8V7L - chains A and J of the 11 polymer chains in the assembly; structure by electron microscopy, 2.90 A resolution.

# Chain A
Molecule: Histone H3.2
From: Xenopus laevis
UniProt: P84233 (H32_XENLA); residues 1-135 here correspond to UniProt positions 2-136 (UniProt number = residue number + 1)
Amino-acid sequence (135 residues; numbered 1 to 135; the number before each row is that of its first residue):
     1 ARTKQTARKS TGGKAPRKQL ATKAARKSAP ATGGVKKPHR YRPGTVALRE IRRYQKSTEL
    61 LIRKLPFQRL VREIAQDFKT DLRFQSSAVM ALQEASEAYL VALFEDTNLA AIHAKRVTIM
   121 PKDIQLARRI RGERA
Unresolved in the structure: 1-40, 134-135
Construct notes: engineered mutation Ala102 (Gly103 in P84233), Ala110 (Cys111 in P84233)
Curated features (UniProtKB/Swiss-Prot):
  - modified residue: Arg2 (Asymmetric dimethylarginine), Thr3 (Phosphothreonine), Lys4 (Allysine), Gln5 (5-glutamyl dopamine), Thr6 (Phosphothreonine), Arg8 (Citrulline), Lys9 (N6,N6,N6-trimethyllysine), Ser10 (ADP-ribosylserine), Thr11 (Phosphothreonine), Lys14 (N6-(2-hydroxyisobutyryl)lysine), Arg17 (Asymmetric dimethylarginine), Lys18 (N6-(2-hydroxyisobutyryl)lysine), Lys23 (N6-(2-hydroxyisobutyryl)lysine), Arg26 (Citrulline), Lys27 (N6,N6,N6-trimethyllysine), Ser28 (ADP-ribosylserine), Lys36 (N6,N6,N6-trimethyllysine), Lys37 (N6-methyllysine), Tyr41 (Phosphotyrosine), Lys56 (N6,N6,N6-trimethyllysine) and 8 more in UniProt

# Chain J
Molecule: Widom 601 DNA (147-mer) with 60 base pairs flanking DNA (forward strand)
Sequence (207 nucleotides; numbered 1 to 207; the number before each row is that of its first residue):
     1 CTGGAGAATC CCGGTGCCGA GGCCGCTCAA TTGGTCGTAG ACAGCTCTAG CACCGCTTAA
    61 ACGCACGTAC GCGCTGTCCC CCGCGTTTTA ACCGCCAAGG GGATTACTCC CTAGTCTCCA
   121 GGCACGTGTC AGATATATAC ATCCTGTGCA TGTATTGAAC AGCGACCTTG CCGGTGCCAG
   181 TCGGATAGTG TTCCGAGCTC CCACTCT
Unresolved in the structure: 141-207

# How chain A and chain J interact
Contacting residue pairs (14):
  Pro43(A) with DA69(J), sugar contact
  Arg63(A) with DA60(J), phosphate contact
  Arg72(A) with DC51(J), salt bridge to the phosphate
  Arg83(A) with DG50(J), phosphate contact; DC51(J), sugar contact
  Phe84(A) with DG50(J), phosphate contact; DC51(J), phosphate contact
  Gln85(A) with DG50(J), phosphate contact
  Ser86(A) with DG50(J), phosphate contact
  Arg116(A) with DC72(J), phosphate contact
  Val117(A) with DG71(J), hydrogen bond to the phosphate
  Thr118(A) with DC70(J), phosphate contact; DG71(J), hydrogen bond to the phosphate
  Met120(A) with DG71(J), phosphate contact
Also at the interface, not in a pair above, chain J (8 interface residues in all): DA61

# Overview
Chain A and chain J form an interface of 11 and 8 residues respectively, with 2 hydrogen bonds and 1 salt
bridge. Polar contacts include Val117(A)-DG71(J), Thr118(A)-DG71(J) and Arg72(A)-DC51(J).
Chain A is Histone H3.2 (Xenopus laevis) and chain J is Widom 601 DNA (147-mer) with 60 base pairs flanking
DNA (forward strand); the structure, Cryo-EM structure of singly-bound SNF2h-nucleosome complex with SNF2h at
inactive SHL2 (conformation 2), was determined by electron microscopy (same publication as 8V4Y and 8V6V).
